8V1V - chains A and B of the 4 polymer chains in the assembly; structure by X-ray diffraction, 2.30 A resolution.

[Chain A]
Name: DNA ligase 1
From: Homo sapiens
Notes: EC 6.5.1.1
UniProt: P18858 (DNLI1_HUMAN); residue numbers follow UniProt; this construct covers 262-904
Chain sequence (647 residues; row label = number of the first residue in the row):
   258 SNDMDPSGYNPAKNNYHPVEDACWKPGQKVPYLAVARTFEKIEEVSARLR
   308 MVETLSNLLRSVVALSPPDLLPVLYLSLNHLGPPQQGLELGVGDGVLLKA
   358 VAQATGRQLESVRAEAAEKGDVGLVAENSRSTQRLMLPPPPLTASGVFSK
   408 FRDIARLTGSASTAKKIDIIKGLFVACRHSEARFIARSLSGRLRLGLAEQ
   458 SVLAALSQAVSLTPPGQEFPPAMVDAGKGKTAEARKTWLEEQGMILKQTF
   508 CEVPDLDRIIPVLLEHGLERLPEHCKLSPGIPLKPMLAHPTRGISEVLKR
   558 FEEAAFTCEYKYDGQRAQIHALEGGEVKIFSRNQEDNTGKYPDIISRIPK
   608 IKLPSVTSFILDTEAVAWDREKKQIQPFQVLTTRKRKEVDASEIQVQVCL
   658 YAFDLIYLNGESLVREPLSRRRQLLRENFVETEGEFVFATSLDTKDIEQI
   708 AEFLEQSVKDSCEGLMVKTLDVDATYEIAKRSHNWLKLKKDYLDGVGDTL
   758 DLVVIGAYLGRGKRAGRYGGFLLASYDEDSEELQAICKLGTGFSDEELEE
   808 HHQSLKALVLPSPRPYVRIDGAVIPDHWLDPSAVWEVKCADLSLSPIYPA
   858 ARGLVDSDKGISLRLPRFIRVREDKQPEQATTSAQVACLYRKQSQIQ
Unresolved in the structure: 903-904
Construct notes: expression tag (258-261); engineered mutation Leu872 (Phe in P18858)
Small-molecule neighbours: adenosine monophosphate (AMP): Ala545, Glu566, Tyr567, Lys568, Tyr569, Gln572, Arg573, Arg589, Glu621, Phe660, Ala696, Met723, Lys725, Trp742, Lys744, Lys746

[Chain B]
Molecule: 11-nt DNA strand
Sequence (11 nucleotides; numbered 3 to 13; the number before each row is that of its first residue):
     3 GCTGATGCGTC

[Chain A / chain B interface]
Contacting residue pairs (24):
  Leu347(A) - DC10(B)  phosphate contact
  Gly348(A) - DG9(B)  phosphate contact
  Gly348(A) - DC10(B)  hydrogen bond to the phosphate
  Val349(A) - DG9(B)  hydrogen bond to the phosphate
  Val349(A) - DC10(B)  hydrogen bond to the phosphate
  Gly350(A) - DG9(B)  hydrogen bond to the phosphate
  Asp351(A) - DG9(B)  phosphate contact
  Gly352(A) - DT8(B)  phosphate contact
  Gly352(A) - DG9(B)  hydrogen bond to the phosphate
  Val353(A) - DG9(B)  hydrogen bond to the phosphate
  Arg370(A) - DT8(B)  salt bridge to the phosphate
  Gly571(A) - DC13(B)  sugar contact
  Gln572(A) - DT12(B)  sugar contact
  Gln572(A) - DC13(B)  phosphate contact
  Arg573(A) - DC13(B)  hydrogen bond to the phosphate
  Ser588(A) - DT12(B)  hydrogen bond to the phosphate
  Arg589(A) - DC13(B)  phosphate contact
  Asn590(A) - DT12(B)  hydrogen bond to the phosphate
  Glu592(A) - DG11(B)  phosphate contact
  Glu592(A) - DT12(B)  phosphate contact
  Asn594(A) - DT12(B)  phosphate contact
  Phe635(A) - DC13(B)  sugar contact
  Glu720(A) - DC13(B)  phosphate contact
  Arg871(A) - DC13(B)  sugar contact
Also at the interface, not in a pair above, chain A (21 interface residues in all): Glu346, Asp570

[In short]
21 residues of chain A face 6 of chain B across their interface, with 9 hydrogen bonds and 1 salt bridge.
Among the polar pairs are Gly348(A)-DC10(B), Val349(A)-DG9(B) and Val349(A)-DC10(B). Ligands of chain A:
adenosine monophosphate.
Here chain A is DNA ligase 1 (Homo sapiens) and chain B is an 11-nt DNA strand. Entry 8V1V (Human DNA Ligase I
F872L bound to adenylated nicked DNA) was determined by X-ray diffraction, deposited together with 8V1U and
8V1W.
